7R2K - chains T and U of the 24 polymer chains in the assembly; structure by electron microscopy, 3.30 A resolution.

# Chain T
Name: Cas7a
From: Pyrococcus furiosus DSM 3638
UniProt: Q8U333 (Q8U333_PYRFU); numbering as in UniProt (aligned over 1-336)
Amino-acid sequence (336 residues; row label = number of the first residue in the row):
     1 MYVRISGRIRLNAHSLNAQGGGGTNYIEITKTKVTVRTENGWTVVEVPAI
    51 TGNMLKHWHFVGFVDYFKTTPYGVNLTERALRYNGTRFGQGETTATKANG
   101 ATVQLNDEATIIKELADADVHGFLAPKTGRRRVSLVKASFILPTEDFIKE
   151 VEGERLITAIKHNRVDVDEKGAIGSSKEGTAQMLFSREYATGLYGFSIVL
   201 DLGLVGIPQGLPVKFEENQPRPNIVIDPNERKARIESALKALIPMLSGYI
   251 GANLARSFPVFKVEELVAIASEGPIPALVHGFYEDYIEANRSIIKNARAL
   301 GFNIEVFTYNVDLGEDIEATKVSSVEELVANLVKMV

# Chain U
Molecule: crRNA
From: Escherichia coli
Sequence (57 nucleotides; each row starts with the number of its first residue):
     1 AUUGAAAGUUGUAGUAUGCGGUCCUUGCGGCUGAGAGCACUUCAGGAGUU
    51 GCCCGCG

# Interface between chain T and chain U
Residue-residue contacts - 37 pairs, chain T then chain U:
  Asn17(T) - G51(U)  phosphate contact
  Ala18(T) - G51(U)  hydrogen bond to the sugar
  Gln19(T) - G51(U)  hydrogen bond to the sugar
  Gly20(T) - G51(U)  sugar contact
  Asn53(T) - U49(U)  hydrogen bond to the sugar
  Asn53(T) - U50(U)  sugar contact
  Met54(T) - U50(U)  sugar contact
  Met54(T) - G51(U)  phosphate contact
  Lys56(T) - U49(U)  salt bridge to the phosphate
  His57(T) - U50(U)  base contact
  Tyr83(T) - U50(U)  base contact
  Gly85(T) - U49(U)  sugar contact
  Gly85(T) - U50(U)  phosphate contact
  Thr86(T) - U50(U)  phosphate contact
  Gln90(T) - G48(U)  hydrogen bond to the base
  Leu124(T) - A47(U)  sugar contact
  Leu124(T) - G48(U)  sugar contact
  Pro126(T) - G48(U)  base contact
  Arg131(T) - G46(U)  hydrogen bond to the sugar
  Arg131(T) - A47(U)  hydrogen bond to the sugar
  Arg132(T) - A47(U)  phosphate contact
  Arg132(T) - G48(U)  phosphate contact
  Val133(T) - G48(U)  phosphate contact
  Ser134(T) - G48(U)  hydrogen bond to the phosphate
  Lys161(T) - G57(U)  hydrogen bond to the base
  His162(T) - G55(U)  sugar contact
  His162(T) - C56(U)  phosphate contact
  His162(T) - G57(U)  salt bridge to the phosphate
  Asn163(T) - G55(U)  hydrogen bond to the sugar
  Asn163(T) - C56(U)  sugar contact
  Asn163(T) - G57(U)  hydrogen bond to the phosphate
  Arg164(T) - G55(U)  hydrogen bond to the base
  Arg164(T) - C56(U)  phosphate contact
  Val165(T) - C56(U)  sugar contact
  Phe185(T) - G55(U)  base contact
  Arg256(T) - C54(U)  salt bridge to the phosphate
  Arg256(T) - G55(U)  salt bridge to the phosphate
Other interface residues (no listed pair), chain T (31 interface residues in all): Arg87, Phe88, His121, Phe123, Met183, Ala252
Other interface residues (no listed pair), chain U (12 interface residues in all): C52, C53

# Overview
31 residues of chain T and 12 residues of chain U are in contact; the contacts include 11 hydrogen bonds and 4
salt bridges. Polar pairs include Gln90(T)-G48(U), Lys161(T)-G57(U) and Arg164(T)-G55(U).
Chain T is Cas7a (Pyrococcus furiosus DSM 3638) and chain U is crRNA (Escherichia coli); the structure,
elongated Cascade complex from type I-A CRISPR-Cas system, was determined by electron microscopy.
